1YAR - chains A and N of the 21 polymer chains in the assembly; structure by X-ray diffraction, 1.90 A resolution.

== Chain A ==
Name: Proteasome alpha subunit
From: Thermoplasma acidophilum
Notes: EC 3.4.25.1
UniProtKB: P25156 (PSMA_THEAC); residue numbers follow UniProt; this construct covers 1-233
Amino-acid sequence (233 residues; row label = number of the first residue in the row):
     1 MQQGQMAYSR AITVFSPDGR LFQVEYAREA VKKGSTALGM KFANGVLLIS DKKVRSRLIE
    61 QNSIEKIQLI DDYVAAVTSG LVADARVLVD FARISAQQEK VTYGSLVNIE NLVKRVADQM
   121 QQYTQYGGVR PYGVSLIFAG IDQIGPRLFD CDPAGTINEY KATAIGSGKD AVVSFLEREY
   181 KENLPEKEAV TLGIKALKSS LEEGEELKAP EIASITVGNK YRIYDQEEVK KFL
Disordered / not traced: 1-12
Sequence notes: engineered mutation Ser9 (Asp in P25156)
Swiss-Prot annotation at these positions:
  - mutagenesis: Met1 to Ile12 (Markedly increases peptidolytic activity. Designated open-gate mutant), Lys66 (K66A: Prevents PAN to associate with the proteasome and stimulate gate opening), Leu81 (L81A/E/G: Prevents PAN to stimulate gate opening), Val82 (V82A: No effect on PAN's ability to stimulate gate opening; V82D/G: Prevents PAN to stimulate gate opening)

== Chain N ==
Name: Proteasome beta subunit
From: Thermoplasma acidophilum
Notes: EC 3.4.25.1
UniProtKB: P28061 (PSMB_THEAC); residues -7 to 203 here correspond to UniProt positions 1-211 (UniProt number = residue number + 8)
Amino-acid sequence (217 residues; each row starts with the number of its first residue; numbers below 1 keep their minus sign (Met-7 is residue -7)):
    -7 MNQTLETGTT TVGITLKDAV IMATERRVTM ENFIMHKNGK KLFQIDTYTG MTIAGLVGDA
    53 QVLVRYMKAE LELYRLQRRV NMPIEAVATL LSNMLNQVKY MPYMVQLLVG GIDTAPHVFS
   113 IDAAGGSVED IYASTGSGSP FVYGVLESQY SEKMTVDEGV DLVIRAISAA KQRDSASGGM
   173 IDVAVITRKD GYVQLPTDQI ESRIRKLGLI LHHHHHH
Disordered / not traced: -7 to 0, 204-209
Sequence notes: expression tag (204-209)
Swiss-Prot annotation at these positions:
  - active site: Thr1 (Nucleophile)

== Interface between chain A and chain N ==
Residue-residue contacts (16; chain A residue first):
  Asn62(A) with Arg71(N)
  Glu65(A) with Arg71(N), salt bridge
  Leu69(A) with Leu68(N), hydrophobic
  Ile70(A) with Leu68(N)
  Asp71(A) with Glu64(N); Leu68(N)
  Asp72(A) with Glu64(N), hydrogen bond (backbone-side chain); Arg67(N), salt bridge
  Arg93(A) with Leu65(N); Leu68(N)
  Gln97(A) with Ala61(N); Glu64(N), hydrogen bond
  Lys100(A) with Glu64(N), salt bridge
  Val101(A) with Arg57(N); Tyr58(N), hydrophobic; Ala61(N), hydrophobic
Other interface residues (no listed pair), chain A (13 interface residues in all): Ser63, Ile64, Ile94
Other interface residues (no listed pair), chain N (9 interface residues in all): Gln69

== Overview ==
13 residues of chain A face 9 of chain N across their interface; the contacts include 2 hydrogen bonds and 3
salt bridges. Polar pairs include Glu65(A)-Arg71(N), Asp72(A)-Arg67(N) and Lys100(A)-Glu64(N).
Chain A is Proteasome alpha subunit and chain N is Proteasome beta subunit, both from Thermoplasma
acidophilum; the structure, Structure of Archeabacterial 20S proteasome mutant D9S- PA26 complex, was
determined by X-ray diffraction (same publication as 1Z7Q, 1YA7 and 1YAU).
